PDB entry 5QZZ | X-ray diffraction, 1.59 A resolution | chains A and B

== Chain A ==
Molecule: Pre-mRNA-splicing factor 8
Organism: Saccharomyces cerevisiae (strain ATCC 204508 / S288c)
Notes: fragment: yPrp8 RNaseH
UniProt: P33334 (PRP8_YEAST); residue numbers follow UniProt; this construct covers 1836-2090
Amino-acid sequence (258 residues; each row starts with the number of its first residue):
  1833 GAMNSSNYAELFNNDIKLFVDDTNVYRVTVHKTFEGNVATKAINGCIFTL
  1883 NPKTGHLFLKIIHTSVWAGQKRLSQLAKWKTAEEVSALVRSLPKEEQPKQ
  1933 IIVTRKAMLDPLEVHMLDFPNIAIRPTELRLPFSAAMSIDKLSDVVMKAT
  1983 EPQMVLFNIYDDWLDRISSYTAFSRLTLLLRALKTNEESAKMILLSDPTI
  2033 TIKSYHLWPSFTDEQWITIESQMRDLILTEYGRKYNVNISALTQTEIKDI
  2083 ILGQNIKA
Unresolved in the structure: 2070-2090
Sequence notes: expression tag (1833-1835)
Swiss-Prot annotation at these positions:
  - mutagenesis: Asp1853 (D1853A: Alters protein folding. Severely impaired growth. Strongly reduced growth at 35 degrees Celsius; when associated with A-1854; D1853N: Reduced growth at 30 degrees Celsius ...), Asp1854 (D1854A: Reduced growth at 30 degrees Celsius. Strongly reduced growth at 16 degrees Celsius. Strongly reduced growth at 35 degrees Celsius; when associated with A-1853 ...), Thr1855 (T1855A: Reduced growth at 30 degrees Celsius. Strongly reduced growth at 16 degrees Celsius), Thr1936 (T1936A: Reduced growth at 30 degrees Celsius. Strongly reduced growth at 16 degrees Celsius), Arg1937 (R1937K: Severely impaired growth. Reduced growth at 30 degrees Celsius. Strongly reduced growth at 16 degrees Celsius)

== Chain B ==
Molecule: A1 cistron-splicing factor AAR2
Organism: Saccharomyces cerevisiae (strain ATCC 204508 / S288c)
Notes: fragment: GAMA - Aar2(1-152) - SSSSS - Aar2(171-317); engineered mutation(s): L153_D170delinsSSSSS
UniProt: P32357 (AAR2_YEAST); residue numbers follow UniProt; this construct covers 1-152, 171-317
Amino-acid sequence (308 residues; numbered -3 to 317; 13 numbers in that range are skipped by the numbering (no residue carries them; nothing is unmodelled there); the number before each row is that of its first residue; numbers below 1 keep their minus sign (Gly-3 is residue -3)):
    -3 GAMAMNTVPFTSAPIEVTIGIDQYSFNVKENQPFHGIKDIPIGHVHVIHF
    47 QHADNSSMRYGYWFDCRMGNFYIQYDPKDGLYKMMEERDGAKFENIVHNF
    97 KERQMMVSYPKIDEDDTWYNLTEFVQMDKIRKIVRKDENQFSYVDSSMTT
   147 VQENEL
   166 SSSSSDPAHSLNYTVINFKSREAIRPGHEMEDFLDKSYYLNTVMLQGIFK
   216 NSSNYFGELQFAFLNAMFFGNYGSSLQWHAMIELICSSATVPKHMLDKLD
   266 EILYYQIKTLPEQYSDILLNERVWNICLYSSFQKNSLHNTEKIMENKYPE
   316 LL
Unresolved in the structure: -3 to 0, 166-169
Sequence notes: expression tag (-3 to 0); linker (166-170)
Swiss-Prot annotation at these positions:
  - region: Leu261 to Ile282 (Leucine-zipper)
  - modified residue: Ser253 (Phosphoserine), Thr274 (Phosphothreonine)
  - mutagenesis: Ser253 (S253A: No effect on interaction with PRP8; S253D/E: Disrupts interaction with PRP8)

== How chain A and chain B interact ==
Contacting residue pairs (17):
  Gln1907(A) with Met195(B); Leu199(B)
  Leu1908(A) with Met195(B), hydrophobic
  Trp1911(A) with Glu194(B); Met195(B); Phe198(B), hydrophobic
  Asp1942(A) with Lys184(B), salt bridge; Phe198(B)
  Glu1945(A) with Lys184(B), salt bridge
  Val1946(A) with Ile189(B), hydrophobic; Glu194(B); Phe198(B), hydrophobic
  His1947(A) with Glu194(B), salt bridge
  Leu1949(A) with Lys184(B); Ser185(B); Arg186(B)
  Asp1950(A) with Arg186(B), salt bridge

== In short ==
Chain A and chain B form an interface of 9 and 8 residues respectively, with 4 salt bridges. Polar pairs
include Asp1942(A)-Lys184(B), Glu1945(A)-Lys184(B) and His1947(A)-Glu194(B). From UniProt: 5 mutagenesis sites
on chain A; one mutagenesis site on chain B.
Chain A is Pre-mRNA-splicing factor 8 and chain B is A1 cistron-splicing factor AAR2, both from Saccharomyces
cerevisiae (strain ATCC 204508 / S288c); the structure, PanDDA analysis group deposition -- Auto-refined data
of Aar2/RNaseH for ground state model 50, was determined by X-ray diffraction together with 5QY1, 5QY2, 5QY3,
5QY4, 5QY5, 5QY6 and 128 further entries from the same study.
